Entry 4KN4 (X-ray diffraction, 3.96 A resolution); this record covers chains D and E of the 6 polymer chains in the assembly.

Chain D:
Name: DNA-directed RNA polymerase subunit beta'
Organism: Escherichia coli
Notes: EC 2.7.7.6
Reference sequence: P0A8T7 (RPOC_ECOLI); numbering as in UniProt (aligned over 1-1407)
Sequence (1407 residues; row label = number of the first residue in the row):
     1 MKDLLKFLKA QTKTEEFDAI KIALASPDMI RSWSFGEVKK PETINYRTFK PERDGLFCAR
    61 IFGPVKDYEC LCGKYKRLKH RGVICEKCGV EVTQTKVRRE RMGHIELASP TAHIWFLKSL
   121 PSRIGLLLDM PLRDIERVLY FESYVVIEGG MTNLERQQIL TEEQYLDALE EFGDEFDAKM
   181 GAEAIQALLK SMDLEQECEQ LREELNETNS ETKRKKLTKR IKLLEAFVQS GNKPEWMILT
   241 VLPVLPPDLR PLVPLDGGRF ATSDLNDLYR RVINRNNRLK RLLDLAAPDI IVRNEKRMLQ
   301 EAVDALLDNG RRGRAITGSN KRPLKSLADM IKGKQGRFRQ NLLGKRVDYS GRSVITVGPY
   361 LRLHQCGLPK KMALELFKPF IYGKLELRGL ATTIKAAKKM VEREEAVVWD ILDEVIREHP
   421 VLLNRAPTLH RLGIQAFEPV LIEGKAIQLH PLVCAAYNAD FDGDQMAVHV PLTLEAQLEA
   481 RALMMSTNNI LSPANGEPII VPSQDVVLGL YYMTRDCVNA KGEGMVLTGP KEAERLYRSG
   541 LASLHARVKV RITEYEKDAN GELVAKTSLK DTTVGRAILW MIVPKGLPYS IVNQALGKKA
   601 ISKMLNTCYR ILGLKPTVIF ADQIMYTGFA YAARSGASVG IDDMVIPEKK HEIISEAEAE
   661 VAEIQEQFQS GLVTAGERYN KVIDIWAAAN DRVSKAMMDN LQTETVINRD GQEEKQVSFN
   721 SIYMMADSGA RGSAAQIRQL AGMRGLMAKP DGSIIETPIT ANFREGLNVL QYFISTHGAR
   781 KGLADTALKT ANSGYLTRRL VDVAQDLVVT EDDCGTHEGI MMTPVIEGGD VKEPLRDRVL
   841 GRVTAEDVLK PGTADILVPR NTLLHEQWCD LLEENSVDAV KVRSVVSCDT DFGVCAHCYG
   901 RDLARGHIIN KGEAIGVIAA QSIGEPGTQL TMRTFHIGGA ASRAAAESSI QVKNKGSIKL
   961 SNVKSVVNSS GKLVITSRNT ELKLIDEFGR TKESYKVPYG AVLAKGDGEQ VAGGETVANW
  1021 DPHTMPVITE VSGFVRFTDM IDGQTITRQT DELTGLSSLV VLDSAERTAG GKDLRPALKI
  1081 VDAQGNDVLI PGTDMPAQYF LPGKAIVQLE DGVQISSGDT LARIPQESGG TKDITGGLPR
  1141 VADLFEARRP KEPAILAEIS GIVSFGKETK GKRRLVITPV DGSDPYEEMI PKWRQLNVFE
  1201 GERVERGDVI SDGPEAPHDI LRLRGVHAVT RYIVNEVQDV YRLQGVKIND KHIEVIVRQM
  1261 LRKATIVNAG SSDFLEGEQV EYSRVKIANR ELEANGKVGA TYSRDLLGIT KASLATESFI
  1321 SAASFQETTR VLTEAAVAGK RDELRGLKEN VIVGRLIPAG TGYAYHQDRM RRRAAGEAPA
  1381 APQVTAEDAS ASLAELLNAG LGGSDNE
Not modelled in the structure: 1-7, 334-343, 934-1132, 1377-1407
Ion coordination: Zn2+ site 1: Cys70, Cys72, Cys85, Cys88; Mg2+: Asp462, Asp464; Zn2+ site 2: Cys814, Cys888, Cys895, Cys898
Swiss-Prot annotation at these positions:
  - binding site (Zn(2+)): Cys70, Cys72, Cys85, Cys88, Cys814, Cys888, Cys895, Cys898
  - binding site (Mg(2+)): Asp460, Asp462, Asp464
  - modified residue: Lys983 (N6-acetyllysine)
  - mutagenesis: Gln504 (Q504P: Resistant to antibiotics salinamide A and B), Asn690 (N690D: Resistant to antibiotics salinamide A and B), Met697 (M697V: Resistant to antibiotics salinamide A and B), Ala735 (A735T: Resistant to antibiotics salinamide A and B), Arg738 (R738C/H/P/S: Resistant to antibiotics salinamide A and B), Ala748 (A748E: Resistant to antibiotics salinamide A and B), Pro758 (P758S/T: Resistant to antibiotics salinamide A and B), Phe763 (F763C: Resistant to antibiotics salinamide A and B), Ser775 (S775A: Resistant to antibiotics salinamide A and B), Ala779 (A779T/V: Resistant to antibiotics salinamide A and B), Arg780 (R780C: Resistant to antibiotics salinamide A and B), Gly782 (G782A/C: Resistant to antibiotics salinamide A and B), 1 further mutagenesis entry in UniProt

Chain E:
Name: DNA-directed RNA polymerase subunit omega
Organism: Escherichia coli
Notes: EC 2.7.7.6
Reference sequence: P0A800 (RPOZ_ECOLI); numbering as in UniProt (aligned over 1-91)
Sequence (91 residues; numbered 1 to 91; the number before each row is that of its first residue):
     1 MARVTVQDAV EKIGNRFDLV LVAARRARQM QVGGKDPLVP EENDKTTVIA LREIEEGLIN
    61 NQILDVRERQ EQQEQEAAEL QAVTAIAEGR R
Not modelled in the structure: 1

Interface between chain D and chain E:
Pairs across the interface (54):
  His364(D) - Arg3(E)
  His364(D) - Val4(E)
  Glu414(D) - Lys45(E)  hydrogen bond (backbone-side chain)
  Val415(D) - Lys45(E)  hydrogen bond (backbone-side chain)
  Arg417(D) - Asn43(E)  hydrogen bond (side chain-backbone)
  Arg417(D) - Asp44(E)  salt bridge
  Arg417(D) - Lys45(E)
  Glu418(D) - Arg3(E)  salt bridge
  Glu418(D) - Asp44(E)
  Glu418(D) - Lys45(E)  hydrogen bond (side chain-backbone)
  Glu418(D) - Val48(E)
  Glu438(D) - Arg3(E)
  Leu474(D) - Ala24(E)  hydrophobic
  Leu474(D) - Ala27(E)  hydrophobic
  Leu474(D) - Arg28(E)
  Leu474(D) - Gln31(E)
  Glu475(D) - Val20(E)
  Glu475(D) - Ala24(E)
  Glu475(D) - Arg28(E)  salt bridge
  Gln477(D) - Thr47(E)  hydrogen bond
  Leu478(D) - Val20(E)
  Leu478(D) - Ala23(E)
  Leu478(D) - Ala24(E)
  Leu478(D) - Thr47(E)
  Glu479(D) - Val20(E)
  Arg481(D) - Ala2(E)
  Arg481(D) - Arg3(E)
  Arg481(D) - Val6(E)
  Arg481(D) - Thr47(E)
  Arg481(D) - Val48(E)
  Arg481(D) - Leu51(E)
  Ala482(D) - Arg16(E)
  Ala482(D) - Val20(E)  hydrophobic
  Leu483(D) - Phe17(E)  hydrophobic
  Leu483(D) - Val20(E)  hydrophobic
  Thr487(D) - Thr5(E)
  Asn488(D) - Thr5(E)
  Asn488(D) - Val6(E)
  Asn488(D) - Arg16(E)
  Leu614(D) - Gln7(E)
  Lys615(D) - Val4(E)
  Arg905(D) - Gln7(E)
  Arg905(D) - Val10(E)
  Arg905(D) - Arg16(E)
  His907(D) - Glu11(E)  salt bridge
  Asn910(D) - Asn15(E)
  Asn910(D) - Arg16(E)
  Lys911(D) - Asn15(E)  hydrogen bond (backbone-side chain)
  Lys911(D) - Asp18(E)
  Gly912(D) - Phe17(E)
  Glu913(D) - Phe17(E)
  Gly1360(D) - Phe17(E)
  Thr1361(D) - Phe17(E)
  Thr1361(D) - Leu21(E)
Other interface residues (no listed pair), chain D (30 interface residues in all): Lys384, Ile416, His419, Leu903
Other interface residues (no listed pair), chain E (27 interface residues in all): Leu19, Thr46

In short:
30 residues of chain D and 27 residues of chain E are in contact, with 6 hydrogen bonds and 4 salt bridges.
Polar contacts include Arg417(D)-Asp44(E), Glu418(D)-Arg3(E) and Glu475(D)-Arg28(E). From UniProt: 8
Zn2+-binding residues, 3 Mg2+-binding residues and 13 mutagenesis sites on chain D.
Chain D is DNA-directed RNA polymerase subunit beta' and chain E is DNA-directed RNA polymerase subunit omega,
both from Escherichia coli; the structure, X-ray crystal structure of the Escherichia coli RNA polymerase in
complex with Benzoxazinorifamycin-2b, was determined by X-ray diffraction (same publication as 4KMU and 4KN7).
